Entry 3A5D (X-ray diffraction, 4.80 A resolution (low resolution: residue-level contacts below are approximate; hydrogen-bond / salt-bridge calls are withheld)); this record covers chains B and E of the 8 polymer chains in the assembly.

# Chain B
Molecule: V-type ATP synthase alpha chain
Organism: Thermus thermophilus
Notes: EC 3.6.3.14
UniProtKB: Q56403 (VATA_THET8); numbering as in UniProt (aligned over 1-578)
Chain sequence (578 residues; row label = number of the first residue in the row):
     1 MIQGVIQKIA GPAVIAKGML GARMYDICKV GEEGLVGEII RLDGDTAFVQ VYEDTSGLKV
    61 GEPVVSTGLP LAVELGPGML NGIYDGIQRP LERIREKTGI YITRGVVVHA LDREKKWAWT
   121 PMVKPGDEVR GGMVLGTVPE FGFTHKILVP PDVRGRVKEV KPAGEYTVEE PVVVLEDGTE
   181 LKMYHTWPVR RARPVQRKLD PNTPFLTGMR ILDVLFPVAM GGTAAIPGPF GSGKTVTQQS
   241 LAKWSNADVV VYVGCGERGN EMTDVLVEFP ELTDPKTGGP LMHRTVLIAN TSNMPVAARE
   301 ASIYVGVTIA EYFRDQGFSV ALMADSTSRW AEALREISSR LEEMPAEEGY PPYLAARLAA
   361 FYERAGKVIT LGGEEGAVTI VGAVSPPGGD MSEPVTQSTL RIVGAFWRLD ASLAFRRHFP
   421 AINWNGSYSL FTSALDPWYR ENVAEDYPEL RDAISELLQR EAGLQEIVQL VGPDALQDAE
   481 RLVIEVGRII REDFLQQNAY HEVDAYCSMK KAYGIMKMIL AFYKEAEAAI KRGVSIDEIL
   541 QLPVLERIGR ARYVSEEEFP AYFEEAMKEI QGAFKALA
Disordered / not traced: 92-107, 578

# Chain E
Molecule: V-type ATP synthase beta chain
Organism: Thermus thermophilus
Notes: EC 3.6.3.14
UniProtKB: Q56404 (VATB_THET8); residue numbers follow UniProt; this construct covers 1-478
Chain sequence (478 residues; row label = number of the first residue in the row):
     1 MDLLKKEYTG ITYISGPLLF VENAKDLAYG AIVDIKDGTG RVRGGQVIEV SEEYAVIQVF
    61 EETTGLDLAT TSVSLVEDVA RLGVSKEMLG RRFNGIGKPI DGLPPITPEK RLPITGLPLN
   121 PVARRKPEQF IQTGISTIDV MNTLVRGQKL PIFSGSGLPA NEIAAQIARQ ATVRPDLSGE
   181 GEKEEPFAVV FAAMGITQRE LSYFIQEFER TGALSRSVLF LNKADDPTIE RILTPRMALT
   241 VAEYLAFEHD YHVLVILTDM TNYCEALREI GAAREEIPGR RGYPGYMYTD LATIYERAGV
   301 VEGKKGSVTQ IPILSMPDDD RTHPIPDLTG YITEGQIQLS RELHRKGIYP PIDPLPSLSR
   361 LMNNGVGKGK TREDHKQVSD QLYSAYANGV DIRKLVAIIG EDALTENDRR YLQFADAFER
   421 FFINQGQQNR SIEESLQIAW ALLSMLPQGE LKRISKDHIG KYYGQKLEEI WGAPQALD
Disordered / not traced: 1-6, 176-182, 464-478
From the paper describing this entry:
  - catalytic residues: Arg-360 (by similarity / conservation)

# Chain B / chain E interface
Contacting residue pairs - 15 pairs, chain B then chain E:
  Gly-21(B) with Leu-68(E); Ala-69(E)
  Ala-22(B) with Leu-68(E)
  Arg-23(B) with Asp-67(E); Leu-68(E)
  Met-24(B) with Gly-65(E); Leu-66(E); Asp-67(E)
  Tyr-25(B) with Thr-64(E); Gly-65(E); Leu-66(E); Asp-67(E)
  Leu-42(B) with Tyr-13(E); Ile-14(E)
  Gly-44(B) with Thr-12(E)
Interface residues without a listed pair, chain B (12 interface residues in all): Asp-26, Ile-40, Arg-41, Asp-43, Lys-198
Interface residues without a listed pair, chain E (10 interface residues in all): Gln-198

# Overview
The interface between chain B and chain E involves 12 residues on one side and 10 on the other. From the
paper: the catalytic residue Arg-360(E).
Here chain B is V-type ATP synthase alpha chain and chain E is V-type ATP synthase beta chain, both from
Thermus thermophilus. Entry 3A5D (Inter-subunit interaction and quaternary rearrangement defined by the
central stalk of prokaryotic V1-ATPase) was determined by X-ray diffraction, deposited together with 3A5C.
